4E0Y - chains A and C of the 3 polymer chains in the assembly; structure by X-ray diffraction, 2.40 A resolution.

[Chain A]
Name: Protelomerase
Organism: Agrobacterium tumefaciens
UniProt: Q7CWV1 (Q7CWV1_AGRT5); residue numbers follow UniProt; this construct covers 103-420
Sequence (462 residues; row label = number of the first residue in the row; numbers below 1 keep their minus sign (Met-19 is residue -19)):
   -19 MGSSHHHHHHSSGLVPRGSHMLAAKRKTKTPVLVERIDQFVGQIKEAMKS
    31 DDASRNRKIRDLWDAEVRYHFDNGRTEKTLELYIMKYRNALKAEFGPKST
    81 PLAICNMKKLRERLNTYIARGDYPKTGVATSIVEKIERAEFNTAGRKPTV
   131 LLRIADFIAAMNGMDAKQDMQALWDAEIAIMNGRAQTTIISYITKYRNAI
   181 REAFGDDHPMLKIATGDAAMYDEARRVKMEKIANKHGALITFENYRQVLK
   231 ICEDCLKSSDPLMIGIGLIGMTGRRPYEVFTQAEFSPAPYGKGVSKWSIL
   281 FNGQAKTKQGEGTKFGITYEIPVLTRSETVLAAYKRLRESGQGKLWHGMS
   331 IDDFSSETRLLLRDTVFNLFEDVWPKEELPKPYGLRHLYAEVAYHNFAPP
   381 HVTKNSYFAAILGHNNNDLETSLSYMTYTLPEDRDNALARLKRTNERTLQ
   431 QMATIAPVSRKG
Disordered / not traced: -19 to 102, 421-442
Modified residues: Tyr405 (o-phosphotyrosine; PTR)
Sequence notes: expression tag (-19 to 102, 421-442)
Residues lining bound ligands: thymidine-5'-phosphate (TMP): Lys208, Thr401, Ser404
From the paper describing this entry:
  - catalytic residues: Lys286, Arg366, His394 (by similarity / conservation)
  - mutagenesis - Y201A, R205A: abolished catalytic activity on hairpin products
  - mutagenesis - Y201A, R205A: unchanged catalytic activity on DNA cutting

[Chain C]
Molecule: 14-nt DNA strand
Sequence (14 nucleotides; each row starts with the number of its first residue):
     1 CATAATAACAATAT
Disordered / not traced: 14

[Interface between chain A and chain C]
Pairs across the interface - 39 pairs, chain A then chain C:
  Ala119(A) with DA7(C), phosphate contact
  Asn122(A) with DT6(C), hydrogen bond to the phosphate; DA7(C), phosphate contact
  Ala124(A) with DA4(C), base contact; DT6(C), sugar contact
  Gly125(A) with DA5(C), base contact; DT6(C), base contact
  Arg126(A) with DT6(C), hydrogen bond to the base; DA7(C), base contact; DA8(C), sugar contact
  Lys127(A) with DA7(C), phosphate contact; DA8(C), sugar contact
  Pro128(A) with DA7(C), phosphate contact; DA8(C), phosphate contact
  Thr129(A) with DA8(C), phosphate contact
  Val130(A) with DA8(C), hydrogen bond to the phosphate; DC9(C), phosphate contact
  Leu131(A) with DA7(C), sugar contact; DA8(C), hydrogen bond to the phosphate
  Arg164(A) with DC9(C), salt bridge to the phosphate; DA10(C), phosphate contact
  Ala165(A) with DA10(C), hydrogen bond to the phosphate; DA11(C), phosphate contact
  Thr167(A) with DA10(C), sugar contact; DA11(C), hydrogen bond to the phosphate; DT12(C), base contact
  Thr168(A) with DC9(C), sugar contact; DA10(C), hydrogen bond to the phosphate
  Ser171(A) with DA11(C), hydrogen bond to the base
  Tyr172(A) with DA8(C), sugar contact; DC9(C), hydrogen bond to the phosphate
  Lys211(A) with DA11(C), sugar contact; DT12(C), salt bridge to the phosphate
  Lys286(A) with DA13(C), hydrogen bond to the base
  Tyr363(A) with DA13(C), sugar contact
  His367(A) with DA13(C), salt bridge to the phosphate
  Thr401(A) with DA13(C), phosphate contact
  Ser404(A) with DA13(C), sugar contact
  Tyr405(A) with DA13(C), phosphate contact
Other interface residues (no listed pair), chain A (27 interface residues in all): Lys115, Lys208, Leu340, His394

[Overview]
27 residues of chain A and 10 residues of chain C are in contact, with 10 hydrogen bonds and 3 salt bridges.
Polar pairs include Arg126(A)-DT6(C), Ser171(A)-DA11(C) and Lys286(A)-DA13(C). Chain A binds
thymidine-5'-phosphate. The paper reports catalytic residues Lys286(A), Arg366(A) and His394(A); Y201A and
R205A of chain A abolish catalytic activity on hairpin products.
Chain A is Protelomerase (Agrobacterium tumefaciens) and chain C is a 14-nt DNA strand; the structure,
Protelomerase tela covalently complexed with mutated substrate DNA, was determined by X-ray diffraction,
deposited together with 4DWP, 4E0G, 4E0J, 4E0P, 4E0Z and 4E10.
